Entry 3MON (X-ray diffraction, 2.80 A resolution); this record covers chains A and B.

[Chain A]
Name: Monellin
From: Dioscoreophyllum cumminsii
UniProt: P02881 (MONA_DIOCU); residues 2-45 here = UniProt positions 2-45
Sequence (44 residues; numbered 2 to 45; the number before each row is that of its first residue):
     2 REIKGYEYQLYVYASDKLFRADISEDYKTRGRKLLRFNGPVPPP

[Chain B]
Name: Monellin
From: Dioscoreophyllum cumminsii
UniProt: P02882 (MONB_DIOCU); aligned to UniProt positions 1-49 over residues 1-49 (the alignment contains insertions or deletions, so no single offset holds)
Sequence (50 residues; each row starts with the number of its first residue):
     1 GEWEIIDIGPFTQNLGKFAVDEENKIGQYGRLTFNKVIRPCMKKTIYENE

[Interface between chain A and chain B]
Contacting residue pairs (53):
  I4(A) with I46(B); Y47(B), hydrogen bond (backbone-backbone); E48(B), hydrogen bond (backbone-backbone); N49(B); E50(B)
  K5(A) with I46(B); E48(B)
  G6(A) with T45(B); I46(B)
  Y7(A) with K43(B); K44(B); T45(B)
  E8(A) with K43(B); K44(B), hydrogen bond (backbone-backbone)
  Y9(A) with F11(B), hydrophobic; L15(B), hydrophobic; M42(B)
  Q10(A) with W3(B); C41(B); M42(B), hydrogen bond (backbone-backbone)
  L11(A) with L15(B); G16(B)
  Y12(A) with V37(B); I38(B), hydrogen bond (backbone-backbone); P40(B)
  V13(A) with F34(B), hydrophobic; K36(B)
  Y14(A) with F34(B); N35(B), hydrogen bond (backbone-backbone); K36(B), hydrogen bond (backbone-backbone); I38(B), hydrophobic
  A15(A) with T33(B); N35(B)
  S16(A) with L32(B); T33(B), hydrogen bond (backbone-backbone); N35(B), hydrogen bond (backbone-side chain)
  D17(A) with N35(B), hydrogen bond (backbone-side chain)
  L19(A) with I38(B), hydrophobic
  F20(A) with Y29(B), hydrophobic
  I24(A) with L15(B); A19(B), hydrophobic
  R33(A) with F11(B); F18(B)
  L35(A) with F18(B); A19(B); E22(B); E23(B)
  F38(A) with A19(B); E23(B); Y29(B), hydrophobic
  N39(A) with Y29(B)
  G40(A) with Y29(B), hydrogen bond (backbone-side chain)
  P45(A) with R39(B)
Also at the interface, not in a pair above, chain A (26 interface residues in all): A22, E26, K34
Also at the interface, not in a pair above, chain B (30 interface residues in all): I6, V20

[Summary]
The interface between chain A and chain B involves 26 residues on one side and 30 on the other, with 11
hydrogen bonds. Polar pairs include S16(A)-N35(B), D17(A)-N35(B) and G40(A)-Y29(B).
Chain A is Monellin and chain B is Monellin, both from Dioscoreophyllum cumminsii; the structure, Crystal
structures of two intensely sweet proteins, was determined by X-ray diffraction together with 1THI from the
same study.
